5WYF - chains C and D of the 4 polymer chains in the assembly; structure by X-ray diffraction, 2.12 A resolution.

Chain C (and D):
Molecule: Isoleucine 2-epimerase
From: Lactobacillus buchneri
Notes: EC 5.1.1.21; chain D of this document is another copy of the same molecule, construct and numbering; everything in this record applies to it too
UniProtKB: M1GRN3 (ILE2E_LACBU); numbering as in UniProt (aligned over 1-450)
Amino-acid sequence (462 residues; each row starts with the number of its first residue; numbers below 1 keep their minus sign (Gly-11 is residue -11)):
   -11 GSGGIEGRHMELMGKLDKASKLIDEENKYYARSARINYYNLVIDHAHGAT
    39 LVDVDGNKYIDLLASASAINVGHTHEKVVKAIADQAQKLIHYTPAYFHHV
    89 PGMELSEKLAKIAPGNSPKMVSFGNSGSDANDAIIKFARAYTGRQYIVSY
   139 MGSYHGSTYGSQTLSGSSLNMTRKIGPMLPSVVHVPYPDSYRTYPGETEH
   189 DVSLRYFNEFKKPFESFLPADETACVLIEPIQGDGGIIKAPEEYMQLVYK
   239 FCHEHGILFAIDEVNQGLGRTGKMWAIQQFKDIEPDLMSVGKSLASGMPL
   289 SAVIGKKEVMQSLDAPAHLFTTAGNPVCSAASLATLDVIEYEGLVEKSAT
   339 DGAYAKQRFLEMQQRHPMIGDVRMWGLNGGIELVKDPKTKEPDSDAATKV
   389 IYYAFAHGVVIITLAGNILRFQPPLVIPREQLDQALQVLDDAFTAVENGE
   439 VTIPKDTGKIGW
Not modelled in the structure: -11 to 0, 442-445 (chain D: -11 to 2, 442-445)
Construct notes: expression tag (-11 to 0)
UniProt features mapped onto this chain:
  - binding site (pyridoxal 5'-phosphate): Gly115, Ser116, Tyr142, Asp250 to Asn253, Thr309
  - modified residue: Lys280 (N6-(pyridoxal phosphate)lysine)
Metal / ion sites: Cd2+ site 1: Asp5, His241, Asp274; Cd2+ site 2 near His33 (its only coordinating residue here); Cd2+ site 3: His35, Glu64; Cd2+ site 4 near Glu95 (its only coordinating residue here); Cd2+ site 5: His188, Glu231; Cd2+ site 6 near His243 (its only coordinating residue here); Cd2+ site 7: Arg353, His354, Glu435; Cd2+ site 8 near Asp381 (its only coordinating residue here); Cd2+ site 9 near His395 (its only coordinating residue here)
Residues lining bound ligands:
  - ILP (N-[O-phosphono-pyridoxyl]-isoleucine), molecule 1: Ala54, Ser114, Gly115, Ser116, Asn119, Tyr142, His143, Gly144, Glu217, Asp222, Asp250, Val252, Asn253, Lys280, Arg408, Trp450
  - ILP, molecule 2: Thr81, Ala83, Tyr84, Leu307, Phe308, Thr309
What the authors report for this chain:
  - binding site for ILP: Ala54, Ala83, Tyr84, Asp222, Arg408
  - catalytic residues: Asp222
  - mutagenesis - Y142F: decreased catalytic activity on L- Ile and D-allo-Ile
  - mutagenesis - D222A, D222N: abolished catalytic activity

Chain C / chain D interface:
Pairs across the interface (292; chain C residue first):
  Leu10(C) - Met91(D)
  Ile11(C) - His86(D)
  Ile11(C) - Met91(D)
  Glu14(C) - His86(D)  salt bridge
  Glu14(C) - Met91(D)
  Asn15(C) - Met108(D)
  Lys16(C) - Met108(D)
  Lys16(C) - Lys295(D)
  Tyr17(C) - Glu95(D)
  Tyr17(C) - Ala98(D)  hydrophobic
  Tyr17(C) - Lys99(D)
  Tyr17(C) - Met108(D)
  Tyr17(C) - Val109(D)  hydrogen bond (backbone-backbone)
  Tyr18(C) - Ser94(D)
  Tyr18(C) - Met108(D)
  Tyr18(C) - Val109(D)
  Tyr18(C) - Ser110(D)
  Tyr18(C) - Phe111(D)  hydrogen bond (side chain-backbone)
  Ala19(C) - Met108(D)  hydrophobic
  Ala19(C) - Val109(D)  hydrogen bond (backbone-backbone)
  Ala19(C) - Ser110(D)
  Arg20(C) - Gln299(D)  hydrogen bond (side chain-backbone)
  Arg20(C) - Leu301(D)
  Arg20(C) - Asp302(D)  salt bridge
  Arg20(C) - Ala303(D)
  Ser21(C) - Phe125(D)
  Ser21(C) - Leu301(D)
  Ser21(C) - Asp302(D)
  Ser21(C) - Ala303(D)
  Ser21(C) - Pro304(D)
  Ser21(C) - Ala305(D)
  Ser21(C) - His306(D)
  Ser21(C) - Leu307(D)
  Ala22(C) - Pro82(D)
  Ala22(C) - Ala83(D)
  Ala22(C) - Ser110(D)
  Ala22(C) - His306(D)
  Ala22(C) - Leu307(D)
  Arg23(C) - Pro82(D)  hydrogen bond (side chain-backbone)
  Arg23(C) - Ala83(D)
  Arg23(C) - Tyr84(D)
  Arg23(C) - Phe85(D)  hydrogen bond (side chain-backbone)
  Arg23(C) - His86(D)  hydrogen bond
  Arg23(C) - Ala303(D)
  Arg23(C) - Leu307(D)
  Ile24(C) - Ala83(D)  hydrogen bond (backbone-backbone)
  Ile24(C) - Tyr84(D)
  Ile24(C) - Pro304(D)  hydrophobic
  Tyr26(C) - Tyr84(D)  hydrophobic
  Tyr27(C) - Phe85(D)  hydrophobic
  Leu29(C) - Phe85(D)  hydrophobic
  Leu29(C) - His86(D)  hydrogen bond (backbone-backbone)
  Val30(C) - His86(D)
  Ile31(C) - Leu77(D)  hydrophobic
  Ile31(C) - Tyr80(D)  hydrophobic
  Ile31(C) - Phe85(D)  hydrophobic
  Ile31(C) - His86(D)  hydrogen bond (backbone-backbone)
  Ile31(C) - His87(D)
  Asp32(C) - Lys76(D)  salt bridge
  His33(C) - Lys76(D)
  Ala34(C) - Lys76(D)  hydrogen bond (backbone-backbone)
  Ala34(C) - Leu77(D)  hydrophobic
  Leu39(C) - Tyr80(D)  hydrophobic
  Val42(C) - Val88(D)  hydrophobic
  Asp49(C) - Tyr80(D)  hydrogen bond
  Leu51(C) - Tyr80(D)
  Leu51(C) - Phe85(D)  hydrophobic
  Ala52(C) - Tyr80(D)
  Ser53(C) - His79(D)
  Ser53(C) - Tyr80(D)
  Ser53(C) - Thr81(D)  hydrogen bond (side chain-backbone)
  Ser53(C) - Thr309(D)
  Ile57(C) - His79(D)
  His61(C) - Leu77(D)
  His61(C) - His79(D)
  His61(C) - Tyr80(D)
  Thr62(C) - Ala74(D)
  Thr62(C) - Gln75(D)
  Thr62(C) - Lys76(D)
  Thr62(C) - Leu77(D)
  Thr62(C) - Ile78(D)
  Val66(C) - Ile78(D)  hydrophobic
  Val67(C) - Ala74(D)
  Val67(C) - Gln75(D)
  Val67(C) - Ile78(D)  hydrophobic
  Ile70(C) - Ile70(D)  hydrophobic
  Ile70(C) - Ile78(D)  hydrophobic
  Ala74(C) - Thr62(D)
  Ala74(C) - Val67(D)
  Ala74(C) - Ile70(D)  hydrophobic
  Gln75(C) - Thr62(D)
  Gln75(C) - Val67(D)
  Lys76(C) - Asp32(D)  salt bridge
  Lys76(C) - His33(D)
  Lys76(C) - Ala34(D)  hydrogen bond (backbone-backbone)
  Lys76(C) - Thr62(D)
  Leu77(C) - Ile31(D)  hydrophobic
  Leu77(C) - His61(D)
  Leu77(C) - Thr62(D)
  Ile78(C) - Thr62(D)
  Ile78(C) - Val66(D)  hydrophobic
  Ile78(C) - Ile70(D)  hydrophobic
  Ile78(C) - Ser284(D)
  Ile78(C) - Met286(D)  hydrophobic
  His79(C) - Ser53(D)
  His79(C) - Ile57(D)
  His79(C) - His61(D)
  His79(C) - Ser284(D)
  His79(C) - Gly285(D)  hydrogen bond (side chain-backbone)
  Tyr80(C) - Ile31(D)  hydrophobic
  Tyr80(C) - Leu39(D)  hydrophobic
  Tyr80(C) - Asp49(D)  hydrogen bond
  Tyr80(C) - Leu51(D)
  Tyr80(C) - Ala52(D)
  Tyr80(C) - Ser53(D)  hydrogen bond (side chain-backbone)
  Tyr80(C) - His61(D)
  Thr81(C) - Ser53(D)  hydrogen bond (backbone-side chain)
  Pro82(C) - Ala22(D)
  Pro82(C) - Arg23(D)  hydrogen bond (backbone-side chain)
  Ala83(C) - Ala22(D)
  Ala83(C) - Arg23(D)
  Ala83(C) - Ile24(D)  hydrogen bond (backbone-backbone)
  Tyr84(C) - Arg23(D)
  Tyr84(C) - Ile24(D)
  Tyr84(C) - Tyr26(D)  hydrophobic
  Tyr84(C) - Ile400(D)
  Tyr84(C) - Arg408(D)  hydrogen bond
  Tyr84(C) - Trp450(D)  hydrogen bond
  Phe85(C) - Arg23(D)  hydrogen bond (backbone-side chain)
  Phe85(C) - Tyr27(D)  hydrophobic
  Phe85(C) - Leu29(D)
  Phe85(C) - Leu51(D)  hydrophobic
  Phe85(C) - Val398(D)  hydrophobic
  Phe85(C) - Ile400(D)  hydrophobic
  His86(C) - Ile11(D)
  His86(C) - Glu14(D)  salt bridge
  His86(C) - Arg23(D)  hydrogen bond
  His86(C) - Leu29(D)  hydrogen bond (backbone-backbone)
  His86(C) - Val30(D)
  His86(C) - Ile31(D)  hydrogen bond (backbone-backbone)
  His87(C) - Ile31(D)
  Val88(C) - Val42(D)  hydrophobic
  Met91(C) - Leu10(D)
  Met91(C) - Ile11(D)
  Met91(C) - Glu14(D)
  Met91(C) - Val30(D)  hydrophobic
  Ser94(C) - Tyr18(D)
  Glu95(C) - Tyr17(D)
  Ala98(C) - Tyr17(D)  hydrophobic
  Lys99(C) - Tyr17(D)  hydrogen bond
  Met108(C) - Asn15(D)
  Met108(C) - Lys16(D)
  Met108(C) - Tyr17(D)
  Met108(C) - Tyr18(D)
  Met108(C) - Ala19(D)  hydrophobic
  Val109(C) - Tyr17(D)  hydrogen bond (backbone-backbone)
  Val109(C) - Tyr18(D)
  Val109(C) - Ala19(D)  hydrogen bond (backbone-backbone)
  Ser110(C) - Tyr18(D)
  Ser110(C) - Ala22(D)
  Phe111(C) - Tyr18(D)
  Asn113(C) - Asn113(D)
  Asn113(C) - Ser114(D)
  Asn113(C) - Pro287(D)
  Asn113(C) - Thr310(D)
  Ser114(C) - Asn113(D)
  Ser114(C) - Phe308(D)
  Ser116(C) - Phe308(D)
  Asp120(C) - Thr146(D)
  Asp120(C) - Tyr147(D)  hydrogen bond (side chain-backbone)
  Ile123(C) - Tyr147(D)
  Lys124(C) - Ser145(D)  hydrogen bond (side chain-backbone)
  Lys124(C) - Tyr147(D)
  Lys124(C) - Gln150(D)  hydrogen bond
  Lys124(C) - Ile163(D)
  Phe125(C) - Ser21(D)
  Arg127(C) - Tyr147(D)
  Arg127(C) - Lys162(D)
  Arg127(C) - Ile163(D)  hydrogen bond (side chain-backbone)
  Arg127(C) - Gly164(D)
  Arg127(C) - Pro165(D)  hydrogen bond (side chain-backbone)
  Ala128(C) - Lys162(D)  hydrogen bond (backbone-backbone)
  Gln133(C) - Pro165(D)
  Tyr142(C) - Leu307(D)
  Ser145(C) - Lys124(D)  hydrogen bond (backbone-side chain)
  Ser145(C) - Ala305(D)  hydrogen bond (side chain-backbone)
  Ser145(C) - His306(D)
  Ser145(C) - Leu307(D)  hydrogen bond (side chain-backbone)
  Ser145(C) - Phe308(D)
  Thr146(C) - Asp117(D)
  Thr146(C) - Asp120(D)
  Thr146(C) - Thr146(D)
  Thr146(C) - Phe308(D)
  Tyr147(C) - Asp120(D)  hydrogen bond (backbone-side chain)
  Tyr147(C) - Ile123(D)
  Tyr147(C) - Lys124(D)
  Tyr147(C) - Arg127(D)
  Tyr147(C) - Gly148(D)
  Tyr147(C) - Leu167(D)  hydrophobic
  Gly148(C) - Tyr147(D)
  Gln150(C) - Lys124(D)  hydrogen bond
  Gln150(C) - Ala305(D)  hydrogen bond (side chain-backbone)
  Ser156(C) - Pro304(D)
  Asn158(C) - Asp302(D)
  Asn158(C) - Ala303(D)  hydrogen bond (side chain-backbone)
  Asn158(C) - Ala305(D)
  Met159(C) - Pro304(D)
  Lys162(C) - Arg127(D)
  Lys162(C) - Ala128(D)  hydrogen bond (backbone-backbone)
  Lys162(C) - Ser300(D)
  Ile163(C) - Lys124(D)
  Ile163(C) - Arg127(D)  hydrogen bond (backbone-side chain)
  Ile163(C) - Leu301(D)  hydrophobic
  Gly164(C) - Arg127(D)
  Pro165(C) - Arg127(D)  hydrogen bond (backbone-side chain)
  Pro165(C) - Gln133(D)
  Pro165(C) - Leu167(D)
  Pro165(C) - Pro168(D)
  Pro165(C) - Ser169(D)
  Met166(C) - Leu167(D)
  Met166(C) - Pro168(D)
  Leu167(C) - Tyr147(D)  hydrophobic
  Leu167(C) - Pro165(D)
  Leu167(C) - Met166(D)
  Leu167(C) - Leu167(D)
  Pro168(C) - Pro165(D)  hydrophobic
  Pro168(C) - Met166(D)
  Pro168(C) - Pro168(D)  hydrophobic
  Ser169(C) - Pro165(D)
  Asp222(C) - Tyr84(D)
  Lys280(C) - Thr309(D)  hydrogen bond
  Ser284(C) - Ile78(D)
  Ser284(C) - His79(D)
  Gly285(C) - His79(D)  hydrogen bond (backbone-side chain)
  Gly285(C) - Thr310(D)
  Gly285(C) - Asn313(D)  hydrogen bond (backbone-side chain)
  Met286(C) - Ile78(D)  hydrophobic
  Met286(C) - Met286(D)  hydrophobic
  Met286(C) - Asn313(D)
  Met286(C) - Val315(D)  hydrophobic
  Pro287(C) - Asn113(D)
  Pro287(C) - Pro287(D)
  Pro287(C) - Thr310(D)
  Pro287(C) - Cys316(D)
  Lys295(C) - Lys16(D)  hydrogen bond (side chain-backbone)
  Met298(C) - Ala19(D)
  Gln299(C) - Arg20(D)  hydrogen bond (backbone-side chain)
  Ser300(C) - Lys162(D)
  Leu301(C) - Arg20(D)
  Leu301(C) - Ser21(D)
  Asp302(C) - Arg20(D)  salt bridge
  Asp302(C) - Ser21(D)
  Asp302(C) - Asn158(D)
  Ala303(C) - Arg20(D)
  Ala303(C) - Ser21(D)
  Ala303(C) - Arg23(D)
  Ala303(C) - Asn158(D)  hydrogen bond (backbone-side chain)
  Pro304(C) - Ser21(D)
  Pro304(C) - Ile24(D)  hydrophobic
  Pro304(C) - Ser156(D)
  Pro304(C) - Met159(D)
  Pro304(C) - Trp450(D)  hydrophobic
  Ala305(C) - Ser21(D)
  Ala305(C) - Ser145(D)  hydrogen bond (backbone-side chain)
  Ala305(C) - Gln150(D)  hydrogen bond (backbone-side chain)
  Ala305(C) - Asn158(D)
  His306(C) - Ser21(D)
  His306(C) - Ala22(D)
  His306(C) - Ser145(D)
  Leu307(C) - Ser21(D)
  Leu307(C) - Ala22(D)
  Leu307(C) - Tyr142(D)
  Leu307(C) - Ser145(D)  hydrogen bond (backbone-side chain)
  Phe308(C) - Ser116(D)
  Phe308(C) - Ser145(D)
  Phe308(C) - Thr146(D)
  Thr309(C) - Ser53(D)
  Thr309(C) - Ala56(D)
  Thr309(C) - Lys280(D)  hydrogen bond
  Thr310(C) - Asn113(D)  hydrogen bond (side chain-backbone)
  Thr310(C) - Gly285(D)
  Thr310(C) - Pro287(D)
  Asn313(C) - Gly285(D)  hydrogen bond (side chain-backbone)
  Asn313(C) - Met286(D)
  Val315(C) - Met286(D)  hydrophobic
  Cys316(C) - Pro287(D)
  Val398(C) - Phe85(D)  hydrophobic
  Ile400(C) - Tyr84(D)  hydrophobic
  Ile400(C) - Phe85(D)  hydrophobic
  Arg408(C) - Tyr84(D)  hydrogen bond
  Trp450(C) - Tyr84(D)  hydrogen bond
  Trp450(C) - Pro304(D)  hydrophobic
Also at the interface, not in a pair above, chain C (118 interface residues in all): Ala54, Ala56, His63, Ala71, Lys107, Asp117, Arg161
Also at the interface, not in a pair above, chain D (118 interface residues in all): Asn25, Ala54, Ala71, Lys107, Arg161, Asp222, Met298

Summary:
The chain C/chain D interface involves 118 residues from each chain; the contacts include 59 hydrogen bonds
and 6 salt bridges. Among the polar pairs are Glu14(C)-His86(D), Arg20(C)-Asp302(D) and Asp32(C)-Lys76(D).
Bound to chain C: compound ILP. The paper reports the catalytic residue Asp222(C); D222A and D222N of chain C
abolish catalytic activity.
Chain C and chain D are both Isoleucine 2-epimerase (Lactobacillus buchneri); the structure, Structure of
amino acid racemase, 2.12 A, was determined by X-ray diffraction (same publication as 5WYA, 4YSN and 4YSV).
